PDB entry 8D65 | electron microscopy, 3.47 A resolution | chains D and E of the 5 polymer chains in the assembly

[Chain D (and E)]
Protein: Erwinia ligand-gated ion channel
From: Dickeya dadantii
Notes: chain E of this document is another copy of the same molecule, construct and numbering; everything in this record applies to it too
Reference sequence: E0SJQ4 (E0SJQ4_DICD3); residues 1-322 here correspond to UniProt positions 22-343 (UniProt number = residue number + 21)
Chain sequence (322 residues; row label = number of the first residue in the row):
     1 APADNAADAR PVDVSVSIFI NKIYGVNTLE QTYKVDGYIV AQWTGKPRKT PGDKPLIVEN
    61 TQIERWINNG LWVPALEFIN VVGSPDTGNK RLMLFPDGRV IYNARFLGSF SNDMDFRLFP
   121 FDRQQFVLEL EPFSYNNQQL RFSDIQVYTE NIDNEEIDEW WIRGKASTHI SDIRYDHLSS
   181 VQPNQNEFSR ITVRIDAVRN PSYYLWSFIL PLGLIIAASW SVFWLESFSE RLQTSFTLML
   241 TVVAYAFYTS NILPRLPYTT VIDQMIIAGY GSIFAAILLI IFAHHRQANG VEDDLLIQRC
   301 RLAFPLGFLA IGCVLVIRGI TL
Unresolved in the structure: 1-10, 318-322
Ligand contacts:
  - phosphatidylglycerol (PGW; (1R)-2-{[(S)-{[(2S)-2,3-dihydroxypropyl]oxy}(hydroxy)phosphoryl]oxy}-1-[(hexadecanoyloxy)methyl]ethyl (9Z)-octadec-9-enoate), molecule 1: Trp-206, Leu-210, Leu-214
  - phosphatidylglycerol (PGW), molecule 2: Thr-259, Asp-263, Gln-264, Ile-267, Ala-268, Gly-271, Phe-274, Leu-278, Arg-299, Phe-308, Ile-311, Leu-315
Reported in the primary citation:
  - binding site for phosphatidylglycerol: Trp-206

[Chain D / chain E interface]
Pairs across the interface (79; chain D residue first):
  Leu-29(D) with Glu-159(E)
  Glu-30(D) with Lys-22(E), hydrogen bond (backbone-side chain); Tyr-24(E)
  Gln-31(D) with Ile-157(E)
  Ile-67(D) with Gln-62(E)
  Asn-68(D) with Gln-62(E), hydrogen bond; Arg-65(E)
  Ala-75(D) with Glu-59(E)
  Glu-77(D) with Tyr-38(E), hydrogen bond; Asn-89(E); Arg-105(E), salt bridge
  Phe-78(D) with Arg-105(E)
  Ile-79(D) with Arg-105(E), hydrogen bond (backbone-side chain)
  Val-81(D) with Asp-36(E); Arg-105(E), hydrogen bond (backbone-side chain)
  Val-82(D) with Tyr-24(E); Asp-36(E); Leu-107(E), hydrophobic
  Gly-83(D) with Leu-107(E)
  Ser-111(D) with Lys-22(E)
  Met-114(D) with Ile-157(E)
  Asp-115(D) with Ile-157(E)
  Arg-117(D) with Glu-156(E), salt bridge
  Phe-133(D) with Tyr-38(E), hydrophobic; Asn-89(E); Lys-90(E); Arg-91(E); Asn-103(E)
  Ser-134(D) with Ile-57(E); Glu-59(E), hydrogen bond; Arg-91(E)
  Tyr-135(D) with Glu-59(E)
  His-177(D) with Phe-19(E)
  Val-181(D) with Gln-42(E); Arg-99(E); Ile-101(E), hydrophobic
  Gln-185(D) with Lys-54(E)
  Phe-228(D) with Trp-224(E); Leu-225(E), hydrophobic; Glu-226(E)
  Ser-229(D) with Leu-225(E)
  Leu-232(D) with Ser-221(E); Leu-225(E), hydrophobic
  Gln-233(D) with Glu-230(E); Thr-234(E)
  Phe-236(D) with Ala-218(E); Thr-234(E); Leu-238(E), hydrophobic
  Leu-240(D) with Leu-240(E), hydrophobic; Thr-241(E); Ala-244(E), hydrophobic
  Val-243(D) with Ile-215(E), hydrophobic; Ala-244(E); Tyr-245(E)
  Ala-246(D) with Tyr-248(E)
  Phe-247(D) with Phe-247(E), hydrophobic; Tyr-248(E), hydrophobic; Asn-251(E)
  Ser-250(D) with Tyr-248(E); Ile-252(E)
  Asn-251(D) with Asn-251(E), hydrogen bond
  Leu-256(D) with Tyr-203(E)
  Pro-257(D) with Ile-157(E); Glu-159(E); Asn-200(E); Ser-202(E), hydrogen bond (backbone-side chain); Tyr-203(E)
  Tyr-258(D) with Glu-156(E); Ile-157(E)
  Thr-259(D) with Tyr-203(E)
  Asp-263(D) with Tyr-203(E)
  Ile-267(D) with Trp-206(E); Leu-210(E), hydrophobic
  Tyr-270(D) with Pro-211(E), hydrophobic; Tyr-245(E)
  Phe-274(D) with Leu-214(E); Ala-218(E), hydrophobic
  Ile-281(D) with Ser-221(E)
  His-285(D) with Trp-224(E)
Other interface residues (no listed pair), chain D (51 interface residues in all): Thr-32, Ser-84, Ser-180, Gln-182, Met-239, Arg-255, Ile-277, His-284
Other interface residues (no listed pair), chain E (54 interface residues in all): Asn-60, Gly-88, Phe-95, Tyr-148, Ser-207, Ser-219, Val-222, Thr-237

[Summary]
Chain D and chain E form an interface of 51 and 54 residues respectively, with 8 hydrogen bonds and 2 salt
bridges. Among the polar pairs are Glu-77(D)/Arg-105(E), Arg-117(D)/Glu-156(E) and Glu-30(D)/Lys-22(E). Bound
to chain D: phosphatidylglycerol. The paper reports a binding site for phosphatidylglycerol at Trp-206(D).
Both chains are Erwinia ligand-gated ion channel (Dickeya dadantii). Entry 8D65 (ELIC apo in 2:1:1
POPC:POPE:POPG nanodisc) was determined by electron microscopy (same publication as 8VUW, 8D63, 8D64, 8D66 and
8D67).
